PDB entry 8JZF | electron microscopy, 2.70 A resolution | chains f and b of the 25 polymer chains in the assembly

== Chain f ==
Protein: Photosystem I PsaF
Amino-acid sequence (184 residues; each row starts with the number of its first residue):
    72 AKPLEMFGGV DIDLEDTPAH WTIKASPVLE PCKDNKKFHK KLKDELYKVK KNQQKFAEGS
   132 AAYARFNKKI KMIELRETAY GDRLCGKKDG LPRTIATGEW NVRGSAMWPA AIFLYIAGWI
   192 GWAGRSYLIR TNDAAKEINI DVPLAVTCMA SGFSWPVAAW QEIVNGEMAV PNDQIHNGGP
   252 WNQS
Disulfide bonds: C103-C156
Bound ions: chlorophyll a Mg near T168 (its only coordinating residue here)
Ligand contacts:
  - beta-carotene (BCR), molecule 1: A167, T168, G169, M178, G189, G192, W193, R196, W226, A230, M239
  - beta-carotene (BCR), molecule 2: P180, I183, F184, I187, I191
  - chlorophyll a (CLA), molecule 1: W92, T93, T168, G169, E170, W171, M178
  - chlorophyll a (CLA), molecule 2: A167, W171, M178, A181, L185
  - chlorophyll a (CLA), molecule 3: P180, A181, F184, L185, A188, G189, I191, G192, W226
  - chlorophyll a (CLA), molecule 4: I183, Y186, I187
  - chlorophyll a (CLA), molecule 5: I187, W190, I191, A194, M220, A221
  - chlorophyll a (CLA), molecule 6: W190, A221, F224
  - chlorophyll a (CLA), molecule 7: I191, G192, A194, G195, R196, Y198, L199, A216, M220
  - chlorophyll a (CLA), molecule 8: G195, Y198, L199, E208, I211
  - chlorophyll a (CLA), molecule 9: V217, M220, A221
  - chlorophyll a (CLA), molecule 10: F224, S225, P227, V228, Q232
  - chlorophyll a (CLA), molecule 11: W231, I234, N243

== Chain b ==
Protein: Photosystem I PsaB
Amino-acid sequence (663 residues; row label = number of the first residue in the row):
    35 GRCASSRYLQ VLGSIHDIEC GFGIDNTLSL NLQIFTAHWG HLTIILIWVS SNLYHIASNA
    95 NYSLWVKNPI PSMPIAHNIW DPHFTNSTST PYSHTIITTI LIAYSGIYNQ LYTSGFNTIN
   155 QIYKTTFTFS CLAVISILLA KIHINTHSEL LHKLASHTSQ IPSFFQLLYF LDVAISSVNI
   215 RFNFHTGILV GLFSIGYTGH LLDITIPASR APLIHTSPSY LTFFGGLKSN TSSLYLTDIA
   275 HHHLAIGIIS ILTGHLYSSF RAALGTYIRD ILYTSHLTHS IKSLHLALSL ILASCTPLTS
   335 TTAQHIYSLT PYFYLSYDHI YSTALYVHHS YITSFLAIAS HAHTAITLVR DWVAPLEQES
   395 SSKQIRIHTH KAAIISHLSW VSLWLGFHTL AVYSHNDTCI AFNSPSKQIL IEASNGQLIQ
   455 QASGKALYGT INSINNYNKS FDSFIHPISP GDLYVHHAIA LGLHITVLIL LKGGLEARGS
   515 KLMPDKMEHS FGFSCDGPGR GGTCDISAWD SFYLATFWML NSNAWISFYF HYKHLTPRQF
   575 SESSTYLESW FRDYLWFNST PLIHGYSTLG ANDLSVQSWS FLLTHLAWAS GFMFLISWRG
   635 YWQELIDIIL YIHLKTPILI NLWNGDIYTP LALSIVQARF IGLVHFSTGL ILTYPPFIIG
   695 ATS
Bound ions: 4Fe-4S cluster Fe: C529, C538 (shared with 2 residues of chain a)
Ligand contacts:
  - beta-carotene (BCR), molecule 1: G74, H75, T77, I78, I171
  - beta-carotene (BCR), molecule 2: I229, I282, I285, L286, H289, L298
  - beta-carotene (BCR), molecule 3: V610, W613, S614, L617, W636, L639, I640, I643
  - beta-carotene (BCR), molecule 4: T650, I652, L653
  - chlorophyll a (CLA), molecule 1: S39, Y42, L43, I640, I643, L644, H647, L653, W657, Y662, P664, L665, L667
  - chlorophyll a (CLA), molecule 2: L43, L617, L620, A621, S624, M627, F628, L667, F674, I675, V678, H679, T682
  - chlorophyll a (CLA), molecule 3: L46, G47, S48, I49, H50, D51, H319, L322, L326, F369, I372, A373, A376, H377, I380, R384, F525, W543, F546, F674, V678, T682, L686
  - chlorophyll a (CLA), molecule 4: I49, H50, I52, Q67, A71, H75, I78
  - chlorophyll a (CLA), molecule 5: H50, I52, I68, A71, H72, H75, L76, I79, L318, H319, A321, L322, I325, L326, C329
  - chlorophyll a (CLA), molecule 6: H50, H75, I78, I79, W82, I366, F369, L370
  - chlorophyll a (CLA), molecule 7: F69, W73, L173, I176, H177, T180, H181, A208, I209
  - chlorophyll a (CLA), molecule 8: F69, H72, W73, L76, A208, I209, S211, I214, R215, F218, H219, I222, L223, V224, F227, L332
  - chlorophyll a (CLA), molecule 9: I78, I81, W82, S84, S85, Y88, H89, N93, H111, N112, W114
  - chlorophyll a (CLA), molecule 10: W82, N86, H89, I90, A110, H111, L135, I136, A137, Y138, S139, I141, V610, Q611, L686
  - chlorophyll a (CLA), molecule 11: W82, N86, Y138, S139, I141, A358, L359, V361, H362, Y365, I366, F369, I685, L686, Y688, P689, I692
  - chlorophyll a (CLA), molecule 12: W82, N86, S139, G140, I141, Q144, L332, T333, T336, I340, Y346, L359, H362, H363, I366, L370
  - chlorophyll a (CLA), molecule 13: H111, N112, I113, W114, D115, P116, H117, F118, L135, S609, V610, W613
  - chlorophyll a (CLA), molecule 14: Q144, T147, S148, L223, V224, F227, S228, Y231, L268, I273, H276, H277, I280, L332, T335, T336, H339, I340, P345, Y346
  - chlorophyll a (CLA), molecule 15: S148, G149, F150, Q155, T159, T162, F227, G230, Y231, G233, H234, D237, I238
  - chlorophyll a (CLA), molecule 16: I169, L172, I176
  - chlorophyll a (CLA), molecule 17: N217, F218, I222, L226, I285, G288, H289, Y291, S293, F294, L298
  - chlorophyll a (CLA), molecule 18: I229, G230, T232, G233, L236, D237, H249, T250, L255, L278
  - chlorophyll a (CLA), molecule 19: P252, L255, T256, F257, H275, L278, A279, I282, I283
  - chlorophyll a (CLA), molecule 20: T256, F257, G259, G260, L268, D272, I273, H275, H276, A279, I280, I283, H339, L343, L461, F475, F478
  - chlorophyll a (CLA), molecule 21: L286, T287, H289, L290, A297, L298, G299, T300
  - chlorophyll a (CLA), molecule 22: L290, T300, D304, I305, T308
  - chlorophyll a (CLA), molecule 23: Y365, T423, L424, Y427, V489, A492, L495, N555, A558, W559, F562, L581, W584, F585, L589, S593, I597, F615, H619, W622, F680, L684, T687, Y688, F691
  - chlorophyll a (CLA), molecule 24: K397, R400, I401, T403, H404, I408, H411, L505
  - chlorophyll a (CLA), molecule 25: A407, H411, W414
  - chlorophyll a (CLA), molecule 26: I408, H411, L412, W414, V415, A494, L497, H498, V501, L505
  - chlorophyll a (CLA), molecule 27: S410, H411, S413, W414, L417, F421
  - chlorophyll a (CLA), molecule 28: S413, S416, L417, G420, F421, L424, L495, I499, L502, I503, L548, F551, W552
  - chlorophyll a (CLA), molecule 29: W414, L417, W418, F421, H422
  - chlorophyll a (CLA), molecule 30: W414, V415, W418, L419, I445, E446, A447, S448, N449, G450, I482, L487, H490, H491, A494, H498
  - chlorophyll a (CLA), molecule 31: L424, S428, D431, L495, F551, W552, N555, W559, L581, F585, L589, W622, F680, L684
  - chlorophyll a (CLA), molecule 32: A425, V426, S428, H429, T432, C433, F436, K441, I443
  - chlorophyll a (CLA), molecule 33: S448, N449, L452
  - chlorophyll a (CLA), molecule 34: F585, L589, W590
  - chlorophyll a (CLA), molecule 35: W613, L616, L617, H619, L620, W622, A623, F626
  - chlorophyll a (CLA), molecule 36: L620, A623, S624, F626, M627, I630, S631, Y635, W636, L639
  - chlorophyll a (CLA), molecule 37: I643, I646, H647, T650, L653
  - chlorophyll a (CLA), molecule 38: Y645, I646, K649, T650, P651
  - chlorophyll a (CLA), molecule 39: T650, P651, I652, L653
  - Diadinoxanthin (DD6; (3S,3'R,5R,6S,7cis)-7',8'-didehydro-5,6-dihydro-5,6-epoxy-beta,beta-carotene-3,3'-diol): L76, I79, W82, V83, F218, I222, L223, L226, F227
  - phylloquinone (PQN): Y42, M627, F628, S631, W632, R633, W636, I640, L665, A666, L667, A672
  - 4Fe-4S cluster (SF4): S528, C529, G531, P532, T537, C538, W632, I669, R673

== How chain f and chain b interact ==
Pairs across the interface (76; chain f residue first):
  A72(f) - Y462(b)  hydrogen bond (backbone-side chain)
  A72(f) - Y471(b)  hydrophobic
  A72(f) - N472(b)
  P74(f) - Y462(b)  hydrophobic
  E76(f) - N472(b)
  M77(f) - Y462(b)  hydrophobic
  M77(f) - I465(b)  hydrophobic
  M77(f) - K473(b)
  M77(f) - S474(b)
  M77(f) - F475(b)  hydrogen bond (backbone-backbone)
  F78(f) - G458(b)
  F78(f) - L461(b)  hydrophobic
  F78(f) - F475(b)  hydrophobic
  F78(f) - D476(b)
  F78(f) - I479(b)  hydrophobic
  V81(f) - I479(b)
  D82(f) - Q455(b)
  I83(f) - Q455(b)
  I83(f) - G458(b)
  I83(f) - K459(b)
  I83(f) - I479(b)  hydrophobic
  D84(f) - Q455(b)  hydrogen bond (backbone-side chain)
  L85(f) - K459(b)
  L85(f) - Y462(b)  hydrophobic
  E86(f) - K459(b)
  D87(f) - K459(b)  salt bridge
  V99(f) - E446(b)
  L100(f) - E446(b)
  K112(f) - E576(b)  salt bridge
  E116(f) - N437(b)
  E116(f) - S438(b)
  E116(f) - P439(b)
  E116(f) - S440(b)
  K119(f) - N437(b)  hydrogen bond
  V120(f) - N437(b)
  R147(f) - S438(b)
  R147(f) - S440(b)
  R147(f) - K441(b)
  Y151(f) - S440(b)
  K159(f) - R572(b)
  D160(f) - R572(b)  salt bridge
  D160(f) - S575(b)
  D160(f) - E576(b)
  L162(f) - P439(b)
  L162(f) - Q442(b)
  L162(f) - L444(b)  hydrophobic
  P163(f) - S440(b)
  P163(f) - L444(b)
  R164(f) - L444(b)
  R164(f) - E446(b)  salt bridge
  R164(f) - P484(b)
  T165(f) - L444(b)  hydrogen bond (backbone-backbone)
  T165(f) - I445(b)
  T165(f) - E446(b)  hydrogen bond (backbone-backbone)
  A167(f) - I445(b)  hydrophobic
  T168(f) - S448(b)
  H247(f) - K515(b)  hydrogen bond
  N248(f) - A406(b)
  G250(f) - K405(b)  hydrogen bond (backbone-side chain)
  G250(f) - G513(b)
  G250(f) - S514(b)
  G250(f) - K515(b)
  P251(f) - R512(b)
  P251(f) - G513(b)
  P251(f) - P518(b)
  W252(f) - W386(b)
  W252(f) - E391(b)
  W252(f) - I399(b)
  W252(f) - H402(b)
  W252(f) - R512(b)  hydrogen bond (backbone-side chain)
  W252(f) - M521(b)
  N253(f) - A388(b)
  N253(f) - P389(b)  hydrogen bond (side chain-backbone)
  N253(f) - L390(b)  hydrogen bond (side chain-backbone)
  N253(f) - E391(b)
  Q254(f) - L390(b)
Also at the interface, not in a pair above, chain f (40 interface residues in all): K73, G79, I94, L113, G249
Also at the interface, not in a pair above, chain b (45 interface residues in all): T403, I443, Q454

== In short ==
40 residues of chain f face 45 of chain b across their interface; the contacts include 11 hydrogen bonds and 4
salt bridges. Among the polar pairs are D87(f)-K459(b), K112(f)-E576(b) and D160(f)-R572(b). 6 chlorophyll a
molecules are bound between chain f and chain b.
Chain f is Photosystem I PsaF and chain b is Photosystem I PsaB; the structure, PSI-AcpPCI supercomplex from
Symbiodinium, was determined by electron microscopy together with 8JW0 and 8JZE from the same study.
